9K40 - chains A and I of the 10 polymer chains in the assembly; structure by electron microscopy, 3.15 A resolution.

Chain A:
Name: Histone H3.1
Organism: Arabidopsis thaliana
Reference sequence: P59226 (H31_ARATH); residues 0-135 here correspond to UniProt positions 1-136 (UniProt number = residue number + 1)
Amino-acid sequence (136 residues; numbered 0 to 135; the number before each row is that of its first residue; numbering starts at 0):
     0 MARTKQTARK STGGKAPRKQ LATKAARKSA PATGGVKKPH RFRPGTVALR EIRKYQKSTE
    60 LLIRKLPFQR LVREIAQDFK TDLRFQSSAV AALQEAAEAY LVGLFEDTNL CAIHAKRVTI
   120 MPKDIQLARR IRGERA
Not modelled in the structure: 0-37, 134-135
Swiss-Prot annotation at these positions:
  - site: Lys14 (Not N6-methylated), Lys27 (Not N6-acetylated), Ala31 (Recognition by ATXR5 and ATXR6), Lys36 (Not N6-acetylated)
  - modified residue: Lys4 (N6,N6,N6-trimethyllysine), Lys9 (N6,N6,N6-trimethyllysine), Ser10 (Phosphoserine), Thr11 (Phosphothreonine), Lys14 (N6-acetyllysine), Lys18 (N6-acetyllysine), Lys23 (N6-acetyllysine), Lys27 (N6,N6,N6-trimethyllysine), Ser28 (Phosphoserine), Lys36 (N6,N6,N6-trimethyllysine)

Chain I:
Molecule: 15.2.2 DNA
Sequence (147 nucleotides; row label = number of the first residue in the row; numbers below 1 keep their minus sign (DA-73 is residue -73)):
   -73 ACCTTTATTG ACTCCATAAT TGACCAATTG AGCGGCTCGA TTCAACTGTC AATAACTTCA
   -13 AATGAAGCAA GAGCCTTATC GTATTCTCCG CACGATGGTG CTTTAATCCA CCGCAACTTT
    47 CCTCTTTAAT AAAGGCACAA GCATTAA
Not modelled in the structure: -73, 73

Interface between chain A and chain I:
Contacting residue pairs (21):
  His39(A) - DT70(I)  sugar contact
  Arg40(A) - DT71(I)  phosphate contact
  Phe41(A) - DA69(I)  phosphate contact
  Arg42(A) - DA-5(I)  salt bridge to the phosphate
  Arg42(A) - DT70(I)  hydrogen bond to the phosphate
  Arg42(A) - DT71(I)  salt bridge to the phosphate
  Pro43(A) - DA-5(I)  sugar contact
  Thr45(A) - DA69(I)  phosphate contact
  Thr45(A) - DT70(I)  hydrogen bond to the phosphate
  Arg63(A) - DA-14(I)  sugar contact
  Arg72(A) - DA-23(I)  salt bridge to the phosphate
  Arg83(A) - DC-24(I)  hydrogen bond to the sugar
  Arg83(A) - DA-23(I)  phosphate contact
  Phe84(A) - DC-24(I)  sugar contact
  Phe84(A) - DA-23(I)  hydrogen bond to the phosphate
  Ser86(A) - DC-24(I)  phosphate contact
  Arg116(A) - DG-3(I)  phosphate contact
  Val117(A) - DG-3(I)  hydrogen bond to the phosphate
  Thr118(A) - DG-3(I)  hydrogen bond to the phosphate
  Met120(A) - DA-2(I)  phosphate contact
  Lys122(A) - DA-2(I)  salt bridge to the phosphate
Other interface residues (no listed pair), chain A (19 interface residues in all): Leu82, Gln85, Lys115
Other interface residues (no listed pair), chain I (10 interface residues in all): DA-13

In short:
19 residues of chain A face 10 of chain I across their interface, with 6 hydrogen bonds and 4 salt bridges.
Polar pairs include Arg83(A)-DC-24(I), Arg42(A)-DT70(I) and Thr45(A)-DT70(I).
Chain A is Histone H3.1 (Arabidopsis thaliana) and chain I is 15.2.2 DNA; the structure, Cryo-EM structure of
Arabidopsis thaliana H2A-nucleosome with Arabidopsis native 147bp DNA 15.2.2 (C2 symmetry), was determined by
electron microscopy together with 9K41 and 9K42 from the same study.
